3ZST - chain B; structure by X-ray diffraction, 2.30 A resolution.

Chain B:
Protein: Putative glucanohydrolase PEP1A glge isoform 1
Organism: Streptomyces coelicolor
Notes: EC 3.2.1.-, 2.4.1.-
UniProtKB: Q9L1K2 (PEP1A_STRCO); residues 1-675 here = UniProt positions 1-675
Amino-acid sequence (695 residues; each row starts with the number of its first residue; numbers below 1 keep their minus sign (Met-19 is residue -19)):
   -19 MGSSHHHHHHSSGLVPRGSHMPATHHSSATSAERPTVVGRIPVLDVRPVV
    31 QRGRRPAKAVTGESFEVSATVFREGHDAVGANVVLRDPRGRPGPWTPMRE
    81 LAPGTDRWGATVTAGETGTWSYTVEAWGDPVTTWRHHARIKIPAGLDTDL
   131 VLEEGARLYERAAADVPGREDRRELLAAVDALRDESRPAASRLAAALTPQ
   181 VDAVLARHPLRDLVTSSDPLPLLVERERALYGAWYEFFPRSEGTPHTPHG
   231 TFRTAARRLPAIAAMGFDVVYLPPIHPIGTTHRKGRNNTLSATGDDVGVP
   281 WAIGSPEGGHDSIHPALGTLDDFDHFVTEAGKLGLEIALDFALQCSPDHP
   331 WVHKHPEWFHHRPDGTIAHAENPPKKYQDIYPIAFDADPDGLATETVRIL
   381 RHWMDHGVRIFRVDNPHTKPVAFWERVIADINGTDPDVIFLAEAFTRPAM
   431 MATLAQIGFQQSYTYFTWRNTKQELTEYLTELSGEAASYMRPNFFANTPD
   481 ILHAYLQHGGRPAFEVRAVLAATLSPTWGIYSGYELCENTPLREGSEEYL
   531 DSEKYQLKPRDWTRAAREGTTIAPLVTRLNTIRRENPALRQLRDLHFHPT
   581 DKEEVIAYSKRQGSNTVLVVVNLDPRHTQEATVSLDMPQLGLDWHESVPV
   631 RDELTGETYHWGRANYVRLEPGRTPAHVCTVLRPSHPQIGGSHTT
Unresolved in the structure: -19 to 14, 664-675
Construct notes: expression tag (-19 to 0)
UniProt features mapped onto this chain:
  - active site: Asp394 (Nucleophile), Glu423 (Proton donor)
  - binding site (alpha-maltose 1-phosphate): Lys264, Gln324, Asp359, Asn395, Lys534, Tyr535
  - site: Asp480 (Transition state stabilizer)
What the authors report for this chain:
  - binding site for alpha-D-glucopyranose: Gly84
  - catalytic residues: Asp394, Glu423, Asp480 (by similarity / conservation)

Summary:
Curated annotation (UniProt) lists active-site residues Asp394 and Glu423 and 6 alpha-maltose
1-phosphate-binding residues. From the paper: catalytic residues Asp394, Glu423 and Asp480; a binding site for
alpha-D-glucopyranose at Gly84.
Chain B is Putative glucanohydrolase PEP1A glge isoform 1 (Streptomyces coelicolor); the structure, GlgE
isoform 1 from Streptomyces coelicolor with alpha-cyclodextrin bound, was determined by X-ray diffraction
(same publication as 3ZSS, 3ZT5, 3ZT6 and 3ZT7).
